PDB entry 6OVR | X-ray diffraction, 2.84 A resolution | chains B and D of the 9 polymer chains in the assembly

Chain B:
Molecule: DNA-directed RNA polymerase subunit alpha
Source organism: Thermus thermophilus (strain HB8 / ATCC 27634 / DSM 579)
Notes: EC 2.7.7.6
UniProt: Q5SHR6 (RPOA_THET8); residue numbers follow UniProt; this construct covers 1-315
Sequence (315 residues; numbered 1 to 315; the number before each row is that of its first residue):
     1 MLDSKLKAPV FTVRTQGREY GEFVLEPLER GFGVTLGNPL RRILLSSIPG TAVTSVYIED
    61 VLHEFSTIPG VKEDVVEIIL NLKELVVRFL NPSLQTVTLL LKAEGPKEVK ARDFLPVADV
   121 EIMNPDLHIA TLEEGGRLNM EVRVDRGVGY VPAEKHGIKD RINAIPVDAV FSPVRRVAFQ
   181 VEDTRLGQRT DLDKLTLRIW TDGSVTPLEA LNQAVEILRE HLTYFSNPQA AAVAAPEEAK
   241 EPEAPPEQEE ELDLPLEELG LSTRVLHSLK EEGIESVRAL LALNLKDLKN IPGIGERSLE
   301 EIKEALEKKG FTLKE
Unresolved in the structure: 1-5, 230-315
Ion coordination: Mg2+: E154 (shared with K840(D) of chain D)

Chain D:
Molecule: DNA-directed RNA polymerase subunit beta'
Source organism: Thermus thermophilus (strain HB8 / ATCC 27634 / DSM 579)
Notes: EC 2.7.7.6
UniProt: Q8RQE8 (RPOC_THET8); numbering as in UniProt (aligned over 1-1524)
Sequence (1524 residues; each row starts with the number of its first residue):
     1 MKKEVRKVRI ALASPEKIRS WSYGEVEKPE TINYRTLKPE RDGLFDERIF GPIKDYECAC
    61 GKYKRQRFEG KVCERCGVEV TKSIVRRYRM GHIELATPAA HIWFVKDVPS KIGTLLDLSA
   121 TELEQVLYFS KYIVLDPKGA ILNGVPVEKR QLLTDEEYRE LRYGKQETYP LPPGVDALVK
   181 DGEEVVKGQE LAPGVVSRLD GVALYRFPRR VRVEYVKKER AGLRLPLAAW VEKEAYKPGE
   241 ILAELPEPYL FRAEEEGVVE LKELEEGAFL VLRREDEPVA TYFLPVGMTP LVVHGEIVEK
   301 GQPLAEAKGL LRMPRQVRAA QVEAEEEGET VYLTLFLEWT EPKDYRVQPH MNVVVPEGAR
   361 VEAGDKIVAA IDPEEEVIAE AEGVVHLHEP ASILVVKARV YPFEDDVEVS TGDRVAPGDV
   421 LADGGKVKSD VYGRVEVDLV RNVVRVVESY DIDARMGAEA IQQLLKELDL EALEKELLEE
   481 MKHPSRARRA KARKRLEVVR AFLDSGNRPE WMILEAVPVL PPDLRPMVQV DGGRFATSDL
   541 NDLYRRLINR NNRLKKLLAQ GAPEIIIRNE KRMLQEAVDA LLDNGRRGAP VTNPGSDRPL
   601 RSLTDILSGK QGRFRQNLLG KRVDYSGRSV IVVGPQLKLH QCGLPKRMAL ELFKPFLLKK
   661 MEEKGIAPNV KAARRMLERQ RDIKDEVWDA LEEVIHGKVV LLNRAPTLHR LGIQAFQPVL
   721 VEGQSIQLHP LVCEAFNADF DGDQMAVHVP LSSFAQAEAR IQMLSAHNLL SPASGEPLAK
   781 PSRDIILGLY YITQVRKEKK GAGLEFATPE EALAAHERGE VALNAPIKVA GRETSVGRLK
   841 YVFANPDEAL LAVAHGIVDL QDVVTVRYMG KRLETSPGRI LFARIVAEAV EDEKVAWELI
   901 QLDVPQEKNS LKDLVYQAFL RLGMEKTARL LDALKYYGFT FSTTSGITIG IDDAVIPEEK
   961 KQYLEEADRK LLQIEQAYEM GFLTDRERYD QILQLWTETT EKVTQAVFKN FEENYPFNPL
  1021 YVMAQSGARG NPQQIRQLCG LRGLMQKPSG ETFEVPVRSS FREGLTVLEY FISSHGARKG
  1081 GADTALRTAD SGYLTRKLVD VTHEIVVREA DCGTTNYISV PLFQPDEVTR SLRLRKRADI
  1141 EAGLYGRVLA REVEVLGVRL EEGRYLSMDD VHLLIKAAEA GEIQEVPVRS PLTCQTRYGV
  1201 CQKCYGYDLS MARPVSIGEA VGIVAAQSIG EPGTQLTMRT FHTGGVAGAA DITQGLPRVI
  1261 ELFEARRPKA KAVISEIDGV VRIEETEEKL SVFVESEGFS KEYKLPKEAR LLVKDGDYVE
  1321 AGQPLTRGAI DPHQLLEAKG PEAVERYLVE EIQKVYRAQG VKLHDKHIEI VVRQMMKYVE
  1381 VTDPGDSRLL EGQVLEKWDV EALNERLIAE GKTPVAWKPL LMGVTKSALS TKSWLSAASF
  1441 QNTTHVLTEA AIAGKKDELI GLKENVILGR LIPAGTGSDF VRFTQVVDQK TLKAIEEARK
  1501 EAVEAKERPA ARRGVKREQP GKQA
Unresolved in the structure: 1-2, 1238-1253, 1503-1524
Ion coordination: Zn2+ site 1: C58, C60, C73, C76; Mg2+ site 1: D739, D741, D743 (shared with 1 residue of chain I); Mg2+ site 2: K840 (shared with E154(B) of chain B); Zn2+ site 2: C1112, C1194, C1201, C1204
Ligand contacts: pyrophosphate (POP): N737, D739, R1029

How chain B and chain D interact:
Residue-residue contacts (35):
  L45(B) - H855(D)
  S46(B) - H855(D)
  H63(B) - E810(D)  salt bridge
  F65(B) - P809(D)  hydrophobic
  D74(B) - R872(D)  salt bridge
  V76(B) - R872(D)
  E77(B) - R867(D)  salt bridge
  E77(B) - R872(D)  salt bridge
  L80(B) - V842(D)
  L80(B) - F843(D)
  L80(B) - A844(D)
  L80(B) - R867(D)
  N81(B) - R867(D)  hydrogen bond
  K83(B) - V842(D)  hydrogen bond (side chain-backbone)
  K83(B) - E848(D)  salt bridge
  E84(B) - A844(D)
  E84(B) - N845(D)
  E84(B) - R867(D)  salt bridge
  G149(B) - H855(D)
  Y150(B) - F843(D)
  Y150(B) - E848(D)  hydrogen bond
  Y150(B) - A852(D)  hydrophobic
  Y150(B) - H855(D)
  Y150(B) - I857(D)  hydrophobic
  E154(B) - K840(D)
  V170(B) - E848(D)
  R175(B) - D847(D)
  R176(B) - R884(D)
  R176(B) - E888(D)  salt bridge
  Q180(B) - Y936(D)
  R185(B) - D689(D)  salt bridge
  R185(B) - E692(D)  salt bridge
  G187(B) - D685(D)
  Q188(B) - D685(D)
  T190(B) - E722(D)
Interface residues without a listed pair, chain B (28 interface residues in all): P152, D168, S172, V174, F179, R198
Interface residues without a listed pair, chain D (25 interface residues in all): L839, Y841, L851, A854

Summary:
The interface between chain B and chain D involves 28 residues on one side and 25 on the other; the contacts
include 3 hydrogen bonds and 9 salt bridges. Polar contacts include H63(B)-E810(D), D74(B)-R872(D) and
E77(B)-R867(D). Bound to chain D: pyrophosphate.
Here chain B is DNA-directed RNA polymerase subunit alpha and chain D is DNA-directed RNA polymerase subunit
beta', both from Thermus thermophilus (strain HB8 / ATCC 27634 / DSM 579). Entry 6OVR (X-ray crystal structure
of a bacterial reiterative transcription complex of pyrG promoter variant -1G) was determined by X-ray
diffraction (same publication as 6OVY, 6OW3, 6OY5, 6OY6, 6OY7, 6P70 and 6P71).
